PDB entry 5F0L | X-ray diffraction, 3.20 A resolution | chains A and B of the 4 polymer chains in the assembly

Chain A:
Name: Vacuolar protein sorting-associated protein 35
Organism: Homo sapiens
Reference sequence: Q96QK1 (VPS35_HUMAN); residue numbers follow UniProt; this construct covers 14-470
Chain sequence (462 residues; row label = number of the first residue in the row):
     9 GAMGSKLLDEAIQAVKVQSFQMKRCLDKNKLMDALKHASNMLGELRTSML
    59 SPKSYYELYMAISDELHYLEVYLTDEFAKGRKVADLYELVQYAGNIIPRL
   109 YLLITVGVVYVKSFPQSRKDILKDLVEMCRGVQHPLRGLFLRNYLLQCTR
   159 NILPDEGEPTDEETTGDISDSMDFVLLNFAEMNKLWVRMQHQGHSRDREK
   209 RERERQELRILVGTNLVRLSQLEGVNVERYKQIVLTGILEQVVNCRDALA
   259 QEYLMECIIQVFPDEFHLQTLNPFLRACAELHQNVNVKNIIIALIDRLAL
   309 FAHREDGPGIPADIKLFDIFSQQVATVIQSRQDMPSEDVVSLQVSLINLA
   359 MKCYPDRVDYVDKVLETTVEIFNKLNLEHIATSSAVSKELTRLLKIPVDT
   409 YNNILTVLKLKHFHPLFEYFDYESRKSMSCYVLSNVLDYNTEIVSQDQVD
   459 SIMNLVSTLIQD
Disordered / not traced: 9-11, 470
Construct notes: expression tag (9-13)
UniProt features mapped onto this chain:
  - region (Interaction with SNX3): Val25 to Lys44, Asp205 to Glu215
  - natural variant: Ile241 (I241M: Found in a patient with Parkinson disease), Pro316 (P316S: Found in a patient with Parkinson disease), Gln469 (Q469P: Found in a consanguineous family with intellectual disability; uncertain significance)
  - mutagenesis: Leu108 (L108P: Disrupts interaction with VPS26; no effect on interaction with VPS29)

Chain B:
Name: Vacuolar protein sorting-associated protein 26A
Organism: Homo sapiens
Reference sequence: O75436 (VP26A_HUMAN); numbering as in UniProt (aligned over 1-317)
Chain sequence (317 residues; each row starts with the number of its first residue):
     1 MSFLGGFFGPICEIDIVLNDGETRKMAEMKTEDGKVEKHYLFYDGESVSG
    51 KVNLAFKQPGKRLEHQGIRIEFVGQIELFNDKSNTHEFVNLVKELALPGE
   101 LTQSRSYDFEFMQVEKPYESYIGANVRLRYFLKVTIVRRLTDLVKEYDLI
   151 VHQLATYPDVNNSIKMEVGIEDCLHIEFEYNKSKYHLKDVIVGKIYFLLV
   201 RIKIQHMELQLIKKEITGIGPSTTTETETIAKYEIMDGAPVKGESIPIRL
   251 FLAGYDPTPTMRDVNKKFSVRYFLNLVLVDEEDRRYFKQQEIILWRKAPE
   301 KLRKQRTNFHQRFESPE
Disordered / not traced: 1-7, 302-317
UniProt features mapped onto this chain:
  - modified residue: Ser315 (Phosphoserine)
  - mutagenesis: Ile235 to Met236 (Abolishes interaction with VPS35 and endosomal subcellular location)

How chain A and chain B interact:
Contacting residue pairs (42; chain A residue first):
  Glu96(A) - Phe251(B)
  Gln99(A) - Tyr233(B)  hydrogen bond (backbone-side chain)
  Gln99(A) - Arg249(B)  hydrogen bond
  Gln99(A) - Phe251(B)
  Tyr100(A) - Phe251(B)  hydrophobic
  Tyr100(A) - Ala253(B)
  Tyr100(A) - Gly254(B)
  Tyr100(A) - Tyr255(B)
  Ala101(A) - Tyr233(B)
  Gly102(A) - Glu234(B)  hydrogen bond (backbone-backbone)
  Asn103(A) - Glu234(B)
  Ile104(A) - Glu234(B)  hydrogen bond (backbone-side chain)
  Ile104(A) - Ile235(B)
  Ile104(A) - Asp237(B)
  Ile105(A) - Asp237(B)
  Arg107(A) - Tyr233(B)  hydrogen bond
  Arg107(A) - Glu234(B)  hydrogen bond (side chain-backbone)
  Asp132(A) - Arg249(B)  salt bridge
  Glu135(A) - Pro247(B)
  Met136(A) - Pro247(B)  hydrophobic
  Met136(A) - Arg249(B)
  Arg138(A) - Ser245(B)  hydrogen bond (side chain-backbone)
  Arg138(A) - Ile246(B)
  Arg138(A) - Pro247(B)
  Gly139(A) - Ile235(B)
  Gly139(A) - Met236(B)
  Gly139(A) - Asp237(B)  hydrogen bond (backbone-backbone)
  Val140(A) - Asp237(B)
  Gln141(A) - Met236(B)
  Gln141(A) - Asp237(B)  hydrogen bond (backbone-backbone)
  Gln141(A) - Gly238(B)
  Gln141(A) - Ala239(B)
  Gln141(A) - Pro240(B)
  Gln141(A) - Glu244(B)
  Gln141(A) - Ile246(B)
  His142(A) - Asp237(B)  hydrogen bond (backbone-backbone)
  His142(A) - Gly238(B)
  Arg145(A) - Asp237(B)  salt bridge
  Lys192(A) - Glu244(B)  salt bridge
  Arg196(A) - Ala239(B)
  Arg196(A) - Val241(B)
  Arg196(A) - Glu244(B)  salt bridge
Other interface residues (no listed pair), chain A (21 interface residues in all): Arg54
Other interface residues (no listed pair), chain B (19 interface residues in all): Lys232
The authors on this interface:
  - hot spots on chain A (mutagenesis) - R54A/R145A: abolished binding to Vacuolar protein sorting-associated protein 26A (chain B)
  - hot spots on chain B (mutagenesis) - R249A: abolished binding to Vacuolar protein sorting-associated protein 35 (chain A)

Summary:
Chain A and chain B form an interface of 21 and 19 residues respectively, with 10 hydrogen bonds and 4 salt
bridges. Polar contacts include Asp132(A)-Arg249(B), Arg145(A)-Asp237(B) and Lys192(A)-Glu244(B). The paper
reports that R54A/R145A of chain A abolish binding to Vacuolar protein sorting-associated protein 26A (chain
B); R249A of chain B abolishes binding to Vacuolar protein sorting-associated protein 35 (chain A).
Here chain A is Vacuolar protein sorting-associated protein 35 and chain B is Vacuolar protein
sorting-associated protein 26A, both from Homo sapiens. Entry 5F0L (Structure of retromer VPS26-VPS35 subunits
bound to SNX3 and DMT1) was determined by X-ray diffraction (same publication as 5F0J, 5F0K, 5F0M and 5F0P).
